5CLN - chains C and D of the 6 polymer chains in the assembly; structure by X-ray diffraction, 2.71 A resolution.

[Chain C (and D)]
Name: 2-hydroxymuconate tautomerase
Organism: Pseudomonas putida
Notes: EC 5.3.2.6; chain D of this document is another copy of the same molecule, construct and numbering; everything in this record applies to it too
UniProt: Q01468 (4OT1_PSEPU); residues 1-57 here correspond to UniProt positions 2-58 (UniProt number = residue number + 1)
Sequence (57 residues; each row starts with the number of its first residue):
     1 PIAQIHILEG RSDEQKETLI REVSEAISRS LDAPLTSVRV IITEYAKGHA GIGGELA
Differences from the reference sequence: engineered mutation Tyr-45 (Met46 in Q01468), Ala-50 (Phe51 in Q01468)
Curated features (UniProtKB/Swiss-Prot):
  - active site: Pro-1 (Proton acceptor)
From the paper describing this entry:
  - catalytic residues: Arg-11, Arg-39
  - mutagenesis - A33D (8-fold): decreased catalytic activity on phenylenolpyruvate
  - mutagenesis - M45Y, E55K, E55R: decreased expression
  - mutagenesis - A33D (3.5-fold): increased catalytic activity on Michael-type addition

[How chain C and chain D interact]
Pairs across the interface (35):
  Pro-1(C) / His-6(D)
  Pro-1(C) / Ile-7(D)  hydrophobic
  Ile-2(C) / Gln-4(D)
  Ile-2(C) / Ile-5(D)
  Ile-2(C) / His-6(D)  hydrogen bond (backbone-backbone)
  Ala-3(C) / Gln-4(D)
  Gln-4(C) / Ile-2(D)
  Gln-4(C) / Ala-3(D)
  Gln-4(C) / Gln-4(D)  hydrogen bond (backbone-backbone)
  Gln-4(C) / His-6(D)  hydrogen bond
  Ile-5(C) / Ile-2(D)
  His-6(C) / Pro-1(D)
  His-6(C) / Ile-2(D)  hydrogen bond (backbone-backbone)
  Ile-7(C) / Leu-31(D)  hydrophobic
  Arg-11(C) / Leu-31(D)  hydrogen bond (side chain-backbone)
  Gln-15(C) / Ser-30(D)
  Gln-15(C) / Leu-31(D)  hydrogen bond (side chain-backbone)
  Thr-18(C) / Ser-30(D)
  Leu-19(C) / Ile-27(D)  hydrophobic
  Leu-19(C) / Ser-30(D)
  Glu-22(C) / Ala-26(D)
  Glu-22(C) / Arg-29(D)  salt bridge
  Glu-22(C) / Ser-30(D)  hydrogen bond
  Val-23(C) / Ile-27(D)  hydrophobic
  Ala-26(C) / Glu-22(D)
  Ala-26(C) / Val-23(D)
  Ile-27(C) / Leu-19(D)  hydrophobic
  Ile-27(C) / Val-23(D)  hydrophobic
  Arg-29(C) / Glu-22(D)  salt bridge
  Ser-30(C) / Gln-15(D)
  Ser-30(C) / Thr-18(D)
  Ser-30(C) / Leu-19(D)
  Ser-30(C) / Glu-22(D)
  Leu-31(C) / Ile-7(D)  hydrophobic
  Leu-31(C) / Gln-15(D)
Interface residues without a listed pair, chain D (20 interface residues in all): Arg-11, Asp-32, Ala-33

[Summary]
18 residues of chain C face 20 of chain D across their interface, with 7 hydrogen bonds and 2 salt bridges.
Among the polar pairs are Glu-22(C)/Arg-29(D), Gln-4(C)/His-6(D) and Arg-11(C)/Leu-31(D). Curated annotation
(UniProt) lists active-site residue Pro-1(C) on chain C. The paper reports catalytic residues Arg-11(C) and
Arg-39(C); M45Y, E55K and E55R of chain C reduce expression.
Chain C and chain D are both 2-hydroxymuconate tautomerase (Pseudomonas putida); the structure, Crystal
structure of a 4-oxalocrotonate tautomerase mutant at 2.7 Angstrom, was determined by X-ray diffraction,
deposited together with 5CLO.
